2YO1 - chains A and B of the 3 polymer chains in the assembly; structure by X-ray diffraction, 3.10 A resolution.

== Chain A (and B) ==
Molecule: General control protein GCN4, putative inner membrane protein
Organism: Saccharomyces cerevisiae
Notes: fragment: residues 1049-1304 fused to gcn4 adaptors, residues 250-278; chain B of this document is another copy of the same molecule, construct and numbering; everything in this record applies to it too
UniProtKB: chimeric construct of P03069, Q8ZL64: residues 1020-1048 from P03069 (GCN4_YEAST) positions 250-278 (UniProt number = residue number - 770); residues 1049-1304 from Q8ZL64 positions 1049-1304 (same numbers); residues 1305-1333 from P03069 (GCN4_YEAST) positions 250-278 (UniProt number = residue number - 1055)
Chain sequence (322 residues; numbered 1020 to 1341; the number before each row is that of its first residue):
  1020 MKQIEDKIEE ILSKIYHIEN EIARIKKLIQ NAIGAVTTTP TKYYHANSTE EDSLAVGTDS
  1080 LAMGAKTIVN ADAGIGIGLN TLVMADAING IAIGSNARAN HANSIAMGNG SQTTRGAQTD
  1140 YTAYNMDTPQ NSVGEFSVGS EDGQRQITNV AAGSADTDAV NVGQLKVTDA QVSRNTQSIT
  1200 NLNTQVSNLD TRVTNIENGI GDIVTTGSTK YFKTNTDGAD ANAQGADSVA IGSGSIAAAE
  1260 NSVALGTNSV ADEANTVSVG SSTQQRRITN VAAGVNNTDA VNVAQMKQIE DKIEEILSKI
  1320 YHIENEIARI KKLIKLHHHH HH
Not modelled in the structure: 1020-1060, 1334-1341
Differences from the reference sequence: engineered mutation Ile-1023 (Leu253 in Q8ZL64), Ile-1027 (Val257 in Q8ZL64), Ile-1030 (Leu260 in Q8ZL64), Ile-1034 (Asn264 in Q8ZL64), Ile-1037 (Leu267 in Q8ZL64), Ile-1041 (Val271 in Q8ZL64), Ile-1044 (Leu274 in Q8ZL64), Ile-1048 (Val278 in Q8ZL64), Ile-1308 (Leu253 in P03069), Ile-1312 (Val257 in P03069), Ile-1315 (Leu260 in P03069), Ile-1319 (Asn264 in P03069), Ile-1322 (Leu267 in P03069), Ile-1326 (Val271 in P03069), Ile-1329 (Leu274 in P03069), Ile-1333 (Val278 in P03069); expression tag (1334-1341)

== How chain A and chain B interact ==
Residue-residue contacts (242):
  Tyr-1062(A) with Ser-1067(B), hydrogen bond; Glu-1069(B), hydrogen bond (side chain-backbone); Glu-1070(B), hydrogen bond (side chain-backbone); Ser-1072(B); Met-1082(B); Gly-1083(B), hydrogen bond (backbone-backbone)
  Tyr-1063(A) with Tyr-1063(B), hydrogen bond (side chain-backbone); His-1064(B), hydrogen bond (side chain-backbone); Ala-1065(B); Ser-1072(B); Ala-1081(B); Met-1082(B), hydrophobic
  His-1064(A) with Ser-1072(B); Ala-1074(B); Leu-1080(B); Ala-1081(B), hydrogen bond (backbone-backbone)
  Ala-1065(A) with Ser-1079(B); Leu-1080(B), hydrophobic
  Asn-1066(A) with Ala-1074(B); Gly-1076(B); Thr-1077(B); Asp-1078(B), hydrogen bond (backbone-backbone); Ser-1079(B), hydrogen bond (backbone-backbone)
  Leu-1080(A) with Tyr-1063(B)
  Met-1082(A) with Tyr-1063(B); Leu-1080(B)
  Gly-1083(A) with Leu-1080(B)
  Ile-1096(A) with Leu-1080(B), hydrophobic; Ile-1094(B)
  Leu-1098(A) with Asp-1078(B); Ala-1092(B), hydrophobic
  Ile-1112(A) with Ile-1110(B)
  Ser-1114(A) with Ala-1092(B); Asn-1108(B), hydrogen bond
  Met-1126(A) with Ile-1124(B), hydrophobic; Phe-1155(B), hydrophobic
  Asn-1128(A) with Asn-1108(B), hydrogen bond; Asn-1122(B), hydrogen bond (side chain-backbone)
  Arg-1134(A) with Ser-1173(B), hydrogen bond; Asp-1177(B), salt bridge
  Tyr-1140(A) with Ala-1170(B); Ala-1171(B), hydrogen bond (side chain-backbone); Ser-1173(B)
  Thr-1141(A) with Ser-1173(B)
  Ala-1142(A) with Ala-1171(B); Gly-1172(B)
  Tyr-1143(A) with Gly-1172(B), hydrogen bond (backbone-backbone); Ser-1173(B); Gln-1183(B), hydrogen bond (backbone-side chain)
  Asn-1144(A) with Gln-1183(B), hydrogen bond (side chain-backbone); Val-1186(B); Thr-1187(B), hydrogen bond
  Met-1145(A) with Gly-1182(B); Gln-1183(B); Val-1186(B), hydrophobic
  Val-1157(A) with Phe-1155(B), hydrophobic
  Gly-1162(A) with Val-1152(B)
  Gln-1163(A) with Ser-1151(B); Val-1152(B), hydrogen bond (backbone-backbone); Gly-1153(B)
  Arg-1164(A) with Gly-1153(B)
  Gln-1165(A) with Arg-1134(B), hydrogen bond; Tyr-1140(B), hydrogen bond; Gly-1153(B), hydrogen bond (backbone-backbone); Glu-1154(B); Phe-1155(B), hydrogen bond (backbone-backbone)
  Ile-1166(A) with Phe-1155(B)
  Thr-1167(A) with Thr-1133(B); Arg-1134(B); Glu-1154(B), hydrogen bond; Phe-1155(B), hydrogen bond (backbone-backbone); Ser-1156(B); Val-1157(B)
  Asn-1168(A) with Gln-1131(B); Thr-1133(B); Ser-1156(B), hydrogen bond; Val-1157(B); Gly-1158(B), hydrogen bond (side chain-backbone); Ser-1159(B); Gln-1163(B); Arg-1164(B), hydrogen bond (backbone-backbone)
  Val-1169(A) with Val-1157(B), hydrophobic; Gln-1163(B); Arg-1164(B); Ile-1166(B), hydrophobic
  Ala-1170(A) with Gln-1163(B); Arg-1164(B), hydrogen bond (backbone-backbone); Gln-1165(B)
  Ala-1171(A) with Gln-1165(B), hydrogen bond (backbone-side chain)
  Gly-1172(A) with Gln-1165(B); Val-1181(B)
  Ser-1173(A) with Gln-1165(B), hydrogen bond; Val-1181(B)
  Ala-1174(A) with Val-1181(B)
  Asp-1175(A) with Asn-1180(B); Val-1181(B), hydrogen bond (backbone-backbone); Gly-1182(B), hydrogen bond (backbone-backbone); Lys-1185(B), salt bridge
  Thr-1176(A) with Thr-1167(B); Asn-1168(B), hydrogen bond (backbone-backbone); Val-1169(B), hydrogen bond (backbone-backbone); Asn-1180(B)
  Asp-1177(A) with Ile-1166(B); Thr-1167(B); Asn-1180(B); Val-1181(B), hydrogen bond (backbone-backbone)
  Ala-1178(A) with Ile-1166(B), hydrogen bond (backbone-backbone); Val-1179(B)
  Val-1179(A) with Val-1179(B), hydrogen bond (backbone-backbone)
  Val-1181(A) with Tyr-1143(B), hydrophobic
  Leu-1184(A) with Tyr-1143(B), hydrophobic; Leu-1184(B), hydrophobic
  Lys-1185(A) with Tyr-1143(B)
  Thr-1187(A) with Leu-1184(B); Asp-1188(B), hydrogen bond
  Asp-1188(A) with Tyr-1143(B), hydrogen bond; Asn-1144(B), hydrogen bond
  Gln-1190(A) with Val-1191(B); Thr-1195(B)
  Asn-1194(A) with Val-1191(B); Thr-1195(B), hydrogen bond; Ile-1198(B)
  Ser-1197(A) with Ile-1198(B)
  Leu-1201(A) with Leu-1201(B), hydrophobic; Asn-1202(B)
  Gln-1204(A) with Val-1205(B)
  Leu-1208(A) with Val-1205(B), hydrophobic; Leu-1208(B); Asp-1209(B)
  Arg-1211(A) with Asp-1209(B), salt bridge; Val-1212(B); Thr-1213(B), hydrogen bond; Glu-1216(B), salt bridge
  Val-1212(A) with Val-1212(B), hydrophobic
  Ile-1215(A) with Ile-1215(B), hydrophobic; Glu-1216(B)
  Gly-1218(A) with Val-1223(B)
  Ile-1219(A) with Ile-1219(B), hydrophobic
  Thr-1228(A) with Gly-1226(B), hydrogen bond (side chain-backbone)
  Lys-1229(A) with Val-1223(B), hydrogen bond (side chain-backbone); Thr-1224(B), hydrogen bond (side chain-backbone); Gly-1226(B); Asp-1239(B); Ala-1240(B), hydrogen bond (backbone-backbone)
  Tyr-1230(A) with Thr-1225(B); Gly-1226(B); Thr-1233(B); Thr-1235(B); Asp-1236(B), hydrogen bond (side chain-backbone); Gly-1237(B), hydrogen bond (side chain-backbone); Ala-1238(B); Asp-1239(B); Ala-1240(B), hydrophobic; Ala-1249(B); Ile-1250(B); Gly-1251(B), hydrogen bond (backbone-backbone); Ser-1252(B)
  Phe-1231(A) with Gly-1226(B); Phe-1231(B); Lys-1232(B); Ala-1249(B); Ile-1250(B), hydrophobic
  Lys-1232(A) with Ala-1240(B); Ala-1242(B); Ser-1247(B); Val-1248(B); Ala-1249(B), hydrogen bond (backbone-backbone)
  Thr-1233(A) with Ala-1242(B); Ser-1247(B), hydrogen bond (side chain-backbone); Val-1248(B)
  Asn-1234(A) with Ala-1242(B); Gln-1243(B); Gly-1244(B), hydrogen bond (side chain-backbone); Ala-1245(B); Asp-1246(B), hydrogen bond (backbone-backbone); Ser-1247(B), hydrogen bond (backbone-backbone)
  Thr-1235(A) with Asp-1246(B), hydrogen bond
  Ile-1250(A) with Val-1248(B), hydrophobic
  Leu-1264(A) with Val-1276(B), hydrophobic
  Gly-1265(A) with Val-1262(B)
  Thr-1266(A) with Asp-1246(B), hydrogen bond (side chain-backbone); Asn-1260(B)
  Glu-1272(A) with Asn-1295(B)
  Val-1278(A) with Val-1276(B), hydrophobic
  Gln-1283(A) with Asn-1274(B)
  Arg-1285(A) with Asn-1260(B), hydrogen bond; Asn-1274(B); Thr-1275(B); Val-1276(B)
  Arg-1286(A) with Glu-1272(B), salt bridge; Asn-1274(B), hydrogen bond (backbone-backbone); Thr-1275(B); Val-1276(B), hydrogen bond (backbone-backbone)
  Ile-1287(A) with Val-1276(B)
  Thr-1288(A) with Thr-1275(B); Val-1276(B), hydrogen bond (backbone-backbone); Ser-1277(B); Val-1278(B), hydrogen bond (backbone-backbone)
  Asn-1289(A) with Val-1269(B), hydrogen bond (side chain-backbone); Ser-1277(B), hydrogen bond; Val-1278(B); Gly-1279(B), hydrogen bond (side chain-backbone); Ser-1280(B); Ser-1281(B); Gln-1284(B); Arg-1285(B), hydrogen bond (backbone-backbone)
  Val-1290(A) with Val-1278(B), hydrophobic; Arg-1285(B)
  Ala-1291(A) with Arg-1285(B), hydrogen bond (backbone-backbone); Arg-1286(B)
  Ala-1292(A) with Arg-1286(B)
  Gly-1293(A) with Val-1302(B)
  Asn-1295(A) with Arg-1286(B); Val-1302(B)
  Asn-1296(A) with Asn-1301(B); Val-1302(B), hydrogen bond (backbone-backbone); Ala-1303(B), hydrogen bond (backbone-backbone); Lys-1306(B)
  Thr-1297(A) with Thr-1288(B); Asn-1289(B), hydrogen bond (backbone-backbone); Val-1290(B), hydrogen bond (backbone-backbone)
  Asp-1298(A) with Arg-1286(B), salt bridge; Ile-1287(B); Thr-1288(B); Asn-1301(B); Val-1302(B), hydrogen bond (backbone-backbone)
  Ala-1299(A) with Ile-1287(B), hydrogen bond (backbone-backbone); Val-1300(B)
  Val-1300(A) with Val-1300(B); Val-1302(B), hydrophobic; Met-1305(B), hydrophobic
  Ile-1308(A) with Met-1305(B), hydrophobic; Ile-1312(B), hydrophobic
  Ile-1315(A) with Ile-1315(B), hydrophobic; Leu-1316(B), hydrophobic; Ile-1319(B), hydrophobic
  Lys-1318(A) with Ile-1319(B); Glu-1323(B)
  Ile-1322(A) with Glu-1323(B); Ile-1326(B), hydrophobic
  Glu-1325(A) with Ile-1326(B)
  Ile-1326(A) with Ile-1326(B), hydrophobic
Also at the interface, not in a pair above, chain A (114 interface residues in all): Ser-1067, Glu-1069, Ala-1081, Ala-1084, Gly-1097, Gly-1113, Gly-1127, Gln-1149, Asn-1150, Ser-1151, Phe-1155, Gln-1183, Val-1191, Val-1205, Val-1248, Gly-1251, Gln-1284, Val-1294, Gln-1304, Ile-1312, Ile-1319, Ile-1329
Also at the interface, not in a pair above, chain B (141 interface residues in all): Thr-1068, Val-1075, Ala-1084, Ile-1112, Glu-1160, Ala-1174, Asn-1194, Ser-1227, Leu-1264, Ile-1308, Glu-1309, Ile-1322, Ile-1329

== Summary ==
114 residues of chain A and 141 residues of chain B are in contact, with 73 hydrogen bonds and 6 salt bridges.
Among the polar pairs are Arg-1134(A)/Asp-1177(B), Asp-1175(A)/Lys-1185(B) and Arg-1211(A)/Asp-1209(B).
Chain A and chain B are both General control protein GCN4, putative inner membrane protein (Saccharomyces
cerevisiae); the structure, Salmonella enterica SadA 1049-1304 fused to GCN4 adaptors (SadAK9- cfII), was
determined by X-ray diffraction (same publication as 2YNY, 2YNZ, 2YO0, 2YO2 and 2YO3).
